2OJY - chains A and B of the 4 polymer chains in the assembly; structure by X-ray diffraction, 1.60 A resolution.

[Chain A (and B)]
Protein: Aromatic amine dehydrogenase, large subunit
From: Alcaligenes faecalis
Notes: EC 1.4.99.4; fragment: (Residues 73-433); chain B of this document is another copy of the same molecule, construct and numbering; everything in this record applies to it too
UniProt: Q0VKG7 (Q0VKG7_ALCFA); residues 72-433 here correspond to UniProt positions 4-365 (UniProt number = residue number - 68)
Amino-acid sequence (362 residues; row label = number of the first residue in the row):
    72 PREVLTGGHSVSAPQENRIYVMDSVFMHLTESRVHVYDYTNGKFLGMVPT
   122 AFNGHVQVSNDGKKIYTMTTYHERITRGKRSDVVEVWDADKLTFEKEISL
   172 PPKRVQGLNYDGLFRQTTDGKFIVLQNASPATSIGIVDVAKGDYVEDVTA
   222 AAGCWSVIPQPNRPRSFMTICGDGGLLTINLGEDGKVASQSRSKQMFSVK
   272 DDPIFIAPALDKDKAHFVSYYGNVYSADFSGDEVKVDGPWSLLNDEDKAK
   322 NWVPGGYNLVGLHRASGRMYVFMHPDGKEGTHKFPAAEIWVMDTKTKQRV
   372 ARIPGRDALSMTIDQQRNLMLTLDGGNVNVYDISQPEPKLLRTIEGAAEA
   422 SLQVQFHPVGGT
Unresolved in the structure: 72, 433 (chain B: 72)
Disulfides: C225-C242
Ligand contacts: 2-(1H-indol-3-yl)acetamide (TSR): F97, L100, F123, N124, Q177, G178, L179

[Chain A / chain B interface]
Pairs across the interface - 31 pairs, chain A then chain B:
  V96(A) - H99(B)
  M98(A) - E102(B)
  H99(A) - V96(B)
  H99(A) - E102(B)  salt bridge
  H99(A) - R104(B)
  H99(A) - E420(B)  salt bridge
  L100(A) - E102(B)  hydrogen bond (backbone-side chain)
  T101(A) - E102(B)  hydrogen bond
  E102(A) - M98(B)
  E102(A) - H99(B)  salt bridge
  E102(A) - L100(B)  hydrogen bond (side chain-backbone)
  E102(A) - T101(B)  hydrogen bond
  R104(A) - H99(B)
  P120(A) - T147(B)
  A122(A) - I146(B)  hydrophobic
  Y142(A) - R145(B)
  R145(A) - Y142(B)
  R145(A) - S152(B)
  R145(A) - E168(B)  salt bridge
  I146(A) - A122(B)  hydrophobic
  I146(A) - Y142(B)  hydrophobic
  T147(A) - P120(B)
  R148(A) - E156(B)  salt bridge
  R148(A) - F165(B)
  R148(A) - E168(B)  salt bridge
  S152(A) - R145(B)
  E156(A) - R148(B)  salt bridge
  F165(A) - R148(B)
  E168(A) - R145(B)  salt bridge
  E168(A) - R148(B)  salt bridge
  E420(A) - H99(B)  salt bridge
Interface residues without a listed pair, chain A (20 interface residues in all): E144
Interface residues without a listed pair, chain B (20 interface residues in all): E144

[Overview]
Chain A and chain B each contribute 20 residues to their interface, with 4 hydrogen bonds and 10 salt bridges.
Polar pairs include H99(A)-E102(B), H99(A)-E420(B) and R145(A)-E168(B). Chain A binds
2-(1H-indol-3-yl)acetamide.
Chain A and chain B are both Aromatic amine dehydrogenase, large subunit (Alcaligenes faecalis); the
structure, Crystal structure of indol-3-acetaldehyde derived TTQ-amide adduct of aromatic amine dehydrogenase,
was determined by X-ray diffraction, deposited together with 2I0R, 2I0S, 2I0T, 2OIZ, 2OK4 and 2OK6.
